PDB entry 4AED | X-ray diffraction, 3.80 A resolution | chains A and C of the 4 polymer chains in the assembly

Chain A:
Protein: VP1
From: Human enterovirus 71
UniProt: A9X4C2 (A9X4C2_9ENTO); residues 1-297 here correspond to UniProt positions 566-862 (UniProt number = residue number + 565)
Chain sequence (297 residues; row label = number of the first residue in the row):
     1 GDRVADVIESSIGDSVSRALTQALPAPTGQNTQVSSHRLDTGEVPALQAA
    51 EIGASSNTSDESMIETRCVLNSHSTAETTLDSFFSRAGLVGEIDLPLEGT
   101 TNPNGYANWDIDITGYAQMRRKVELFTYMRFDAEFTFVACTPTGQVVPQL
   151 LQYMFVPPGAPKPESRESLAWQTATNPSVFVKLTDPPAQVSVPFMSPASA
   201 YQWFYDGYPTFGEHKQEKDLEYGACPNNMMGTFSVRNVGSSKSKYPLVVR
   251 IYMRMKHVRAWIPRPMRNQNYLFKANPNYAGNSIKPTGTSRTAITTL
Disordered / not traced: 1

Chain C:
Protein: VP3
From: Human enterovirus 71
UniProt: A9X4C2 (A9X4C2_9ENTO); residues 1-242 here correspond to UniProt positions 324-565 (UniProt number = residue number + 323)
Chain sequence (242 residues; numbered 1 to 242; the number before each row is that of its first residue):
     1 GFPTEPKPGTNQFLTTDDGVSAPILPNFHPTPCIHIPGEVRNLLELCQVE
    51 TILEVNNVPTNATSLMERLRFPVSAQAGKGELCAVFRADPGRDGPWQSTM
   101 LGQLCGYYTQWSGSLEVTFMFTGSFMATGKMLIAYTPPGGPLPKDRATAM
   151 LGTHVIWDFGLQSSVTLVIPWISNTHYRAHARDGVFDYYTTGLVSIWYQT
   201 NYVVPIGAPNTAYIIALAAAQKNFTMKLCKDTSHILQTASIQ
Ion coordination: Ca2+ site 1 near Ile206 (its only coordinating residue here); Ca2+ site 2: Ala208, Asn210 (shared with 1 residue of chain B)

Chain A / chain C interface:
Pairs across the interface - 164 pairs, chain A then chain C:
  Ser17(A) - His35(C)
  Ala23(A) - Arg41(C)
  Gly29(A) - Thr225(C)
  Gln30(A) - Lys222(C)  hydrogen bond (backbone-backbone)
  Gln30(A) - Asn223(C)
  Thr32(A) - Asn223(C)
  Ala46(A) - Val165(C)
  Ala46(A) - Thr166(C)  hydrogen bond (backbone-backbone)
  Leu47(A) - Ser164(C)
  Gln48(A) - Gln162(C)
  Gln48(A) - Ser164(C)  hydrogen bond (backbone-backbone)
  Ala49(A) - Ser164(C)
  Ala50(A) - Ser164(C)  hydrogen bond (backbone-side chain)
  Ala50(A) - Leu217(C)  hydrophobic
  Glu51(A) - Met120(C)
  Glu51(A) - Ser163(C)  hydrogen bond
  Ala54(A) - Glu50(C)
  Ser55(A) - Gln48(C)  hydrogen bond (side chain-backbone)
  Ser55(A) - Val49(C)
  Ser55(A) - Glu50(C)  hydrogen bond (side chain-backbone)
  Ser56(A) - Glu50(C)  hydrogen bond (backbone-side chain)
  Ser56(A) - Glu116(C)
  Ser56(A) - Thr118(C)
  Ser56(A) - Thr166(C)
  Thr58(A) - Thr166(C)
  Thr58(A) - Gln221(C)  hydrogen bond (backbone-side chain)
  Ser59(A) - Gln221(C)
  Asp60(A) - Ser114(C)  hydrogen bond
  Asp60(A) - Val168(C)
  Asp60(A) - Gln221(C)  hydrogen bond
  Asp60(A) - Asn223(C)  hydrogen bond
  Met63(A) - Thr166(C)
  Met63(A) - Val168(C)  hydrophobic
  Ile64(A) - Thr153(C)
  Ile64(A) - Pro170(C)  hydrophobic
  Asn71(A) - Asn223(C)
  His73(A) - Ser112(C)  hydrogen bond
  His73(A) - His176(C)  hydrogen bond
  His73(A) - Tyr177(C)
  Ser74(A) - Thr225(C)
  Thr75(A) - Asn42(C)  hydrogen bond (backbone-side chain)
  Thr75(A) - Leu44(C)
  Thr75(A) - Thr225(C)
  Glu77(A) - Tyr108(C)  hydrogen bond (backbone-side chain)
  Glu77(A) - Leu228(C)  hydrogen bond (side chain-backbone)
  Thr78(A) - Asn42(C)  hydrogen bond
  Thr78(A) - Leu43(C)  hydrogen bond (backbone-backbone)
  Thr78(A) - Leu44(C)
  Thr78(A) - Tyr108(C)
  Thr78(A) - Met226(C)
  Thr79(A) - Asn42(C)
  Leu80(A) - Val40(C)
  Leu80(A) - Arg41(C)
  Arg86(A) - Thr16(C)
  Arg86(A) - Cys229(C)  hydrogen bond
  Ala87(A) - Phe13(C)  hydrophobic
  Ala87(A) - Thr15(C)  hydrogen bond (backbone-backbone)
  Thr114(A) - Ile241(C)
  Gly115(A) - Ile241(C)
  Ala117(A) - Gln237(C)
  Gln118(A) - Asp231(C)  hydrogen bond
  Arg121(A) - Gln103(C)  hydrogen bond
  Arg121(A) - Tyr107(C)
  Arg121(A) - Thr232(C)
  Arg121(A) - Ile235(C)
  Lys122(A) - Tyr107(C)
  Phe126(A) - Val40(C)  hydrophobic
  Tyr128(A) - Ile36(C)  hydrophobic
  Arg130(A) - Pro30(C)
  Arg130(A) - Thr31(C)  hydrogen bond (side chain-backbone)
  Arg130(A) - Cys33(C)
  Glu134(A) - Gly19(C)
  Glu134(A) - Ser21(C)  hydrogen bond
  Thr136(A) - Phe13(C)
  Pro177(A) - Ile24(C)
  Pro186(A) - Asn11(C)
  Pro187(A) - Phe13(C)  hydrophobic
  Gln189(A) - Val20(C)
  Gln189(A) - Ser21(C)
  Val190(A) - Ser21(C)
  Val190(A) - Ile24(C)  hydrophobic
  Ser191(A) - Ser21(C)  hydrogen bond (side chain-backbone)
  Ser191(A) - Ala22(C)  hydrogen bond (side chain-backbone)
  Ser191(A) - Pro23(C)
  Ser191(A) - Ile24(C)
  Val192(A) - Ile24(C)  hydrophobic
  Pro193(A) - Ile24(C)
  Pro193(A) - Phe28(C)  hydrophobic
  Phe194(A) - Phe28(C)
  Phe194(A) - Pro30(C)
  Met195(A) - Ile24(C)  hydrophobic
  Met195(A) - Leu25(C)  hydrophobic
  Met195(A) - Phe28(C)  hydrophobic
  Ser196(A) - Thr31(C)  hydrogen bond (backbone-side chain)
  Pro197(A) - Thr31(C)
  Ser199(A) - Pro32(C)  hydrogen bond (side chain-backbone)
  Ser199(A) - Ile34(C)  hydrogen bond (side chain-backbone)
  Arg254(A) - Asp17(C)  hydrogen bond (side chain-backbone)
  Arg254(A) - Asp18(C)  salt bridge
  Arg254(A) - Gly19(C)  hydrogen bond (side chain-backbone)
  Lys256(A) - Ser21(C)
  Arg259(A) - Cys33(C)  hydrogen bond
  Arg259(A) - Glu39(C)  salt bridge
  Ala260(A) - Glu39(C)
  Ala260(A) - Val40(C)  hydrogen bond (backbone-backbone)
  Trp261(A) - Cys33(C)  hydrophobic
  Trp261(A) - Ile34(C)
  Trp261(A) - Ile36(C)
  Trp261(A) - Gly38(C)
  Trp261(A) - Glu39(C)
  Trp261(A) - Val40(C)
  Ile262(A) - Ile36(C)  hydrophobic
  Ile262(A) - Pro37(C)
  Ile262(A) - Gly38(C)  hydrogen bond (backbone-backbone)
  Arg264(A) - Met100(C)
  Met266(A) - Gln103(C)
  Met266(A) - Tyr107(C)  hydrophobic
  Arg267(A) - Ile235(C)
  Gln269(A) - Gln237(C)
  Asn270(A) - Leu236(C)
  Asn270(A) - Gln237(C)
  Tyr271(A) - Gln237(C)  hydrogen bond (backbone-side chain)
  Tyr271(A) - Ile241(C)  hydrophobic
  Leu272(A) - Ile241(C)
  Leu272(A) - Gln242(C)  hydrogen bond (backbone-backbone)
  Phe273(A) - Ile241(C)
  Phe273(A) - Gln242(C)
  Lys274(A) - Ile241(C)
  Lys274(A) - Gln242(C)  hydrogen bond (backbone-backbone)
  Pro286(A) - Thr60(C)
  Pro286(A) - Leu65(C)  hydrophobic
  Pro286(A) - Arg68(C)
  Thr287(A) - Glu54(C)
  Thr287(A) - Arg68(C)
  Thr287(A) - Gln97(C)
  Thr287(A) - Ser98(C)
  Gly288(A) - Arg68(C)
  Gly288(A) - Gln97(C)
  Thr289(A) - Asn57(C)  hydrogen bond (backbone-side chain)
  Thr289(A) - Asp93(C)  hydrogen bond (side chain-backbone)
  Thr289(A) - Gln97(C)
  Ser290(A) - Asn57(C)  hydrogen bond (side chain-backbone)
  Ser290(A) - Thr60(C)
  Ser290(A) - Arg68(C)  hydrogen bond
  Arg291(A) - Val55(C)  hydrogen bond (side chain-backbone)
  Arg291(A) - Asn57(C)
  Arg291(A) - Val58(C)
  Arg291(A) - Val85(C)  hydrogen bond (side chain-backbone)
  Arg291(A) - Pro95(C)
  Thr292(A) - Val58(C)
  Ala293(A) - Val58(C)
  Ile294(A) - Asn56(C)
  Ile294(A) - Val58(C)
  Ile294(A) - Phe71(C)  hydrophobic
  Ile294(A) - Pro72(C)  hydrophobic
  Ile294(A) - Cys83(C)
  Ile294(A) - Ala84(C)
  Ile294(A) - Val85(C)  hydrogen bond (backbone-backbone)
  Thr295(A) - Leu82(C)
  Thr295(A) - Cys83(C)
  Leu297(A) - Val85(C)  hydrophobic
  Leu297(A) - Phe86(C)  hydrophobic
  Leu297(A) - Arg87(C)
  Leu297(A) - Leu193(C)  hydrophobic
Other interface residues (no listed pair), chain A (90 interface residues in all): Phe83, Tyr116, Arg120, Leu125, Ala198, Tyr252, Pro263, Pro265, Asn268, Ile284, Lys285
Other interface residues (no listed pair), chain C (95 interface residues in all): Leu46, Leu142, Val155, Trp157, Leu161, Leu167, Lys227, Thr238

In short:
90 residues of chain A and 95 residues of chain C are in contact, with 45 hydrogen bonds and 2 salt bridges.
Polar pairs include Arg254(A)-Asp18(C), Arg259(A)-Glu39(C) and Ala50(A)-Ser164(C). Ala208(C) and Asn210(C)
coordinate Ca2+ site 2.
Chain A is VP1 and chain C is VP3, both from Human enterovirus 71; the structure, Crystal structure of Human
enterovirus 71, was determined by X-ray diffraction.
